PDB entry 6W7M | electron microscopy, 3.80 A resolution | chains A and P of the 20 polymer chains in the assembly

== Chain A ==
Molecule: 16S rRNA
From: Escherichia coli (strain K12)
Sequence (1542 nucleotides; numbered 1 to 1542; the number before each row is that of its first residue):
     1 AAAUUGAAGA GUUUGAUCAU GGCUCAGAUU GAACGCUGGC GGCAGGCCUA ACACAUGCAA
    61 GUCGAACGGU AACAGGAAGA AGCUUGCUUC UUUGCUGACG AGUGGCGGAC GGGUGAGUAA
   121 UGUCUGGGAA ACUGCCUGAU GGAGGGGGAU AACUACUGGA AACGGUAGCU AAUACCGCAU
   181 AACGUCGCAA GACCAAAGAG GGGGACCUUC GGGCCUCUUG CCAUCGGAUG UGCCCAGAUG
   241 GGAUUAGCUA GUAGGUGGGG UAACGGCUCA CCUAGGCGAC GAUCCCUAGC UGGUCUGAGA
   301 GGAUGACCAG CCACACUGGA ACUGAGACAC GGUCCAGACU CCUACGGGAG GCAGCAGUGG
   361 GGAAUAUUGC ACAAUGGGCG CAAGCCUGAU GCAGCCAUGC CGCGUGUAUG AAGAAGGCCU
   421 UCGGGUUGUA AAGUACUUUC AGCGGGGAGG AAGGGAGUAA AGUUAAUACC UUUGCUCAUU
   481 GACGUUACCC GCAGAAGAAG CACCGGCUAA CUCCGUGCCA GCAGCCGCGG UAAUACGGAG
   541 GGUGCAAGCG UUAAUCGGAA UUACUGGGCG UAAAGCGCAC GCAGGCGGUU UGUUAAGUCA
   601 GAUGUGAAAU CCCCGGGCUC AACCUGGGAA CUGCAUCUGA UACUGGCAAG CUUGAGUCUC
   661 GUAGAGGGGG GUAGAAUUCC AGGUGUAGCG GUGAAAUGCG UAGAGAUCUG GAGGAAUACC
   721 GGUGGCGAAG GCGGCCCCCU GGACGAAGAC UGACGCUCAG GUGCGAAAGC GUGGGGAGCA
   781 AACAGGAUUA GAUACCCUGG UAGUCCACGC CGUAAACGAU GUCGACUUGG AGGUUGUGCC
   841 CUUGAGGCGU GGCUUCCGGA GCUAACGCGU UAAGUCGACC GCCUGGGGAG UACGGCCGCA
   901 AGGUUAAAAC UCAAAUGAAU UGACGGGGGC CCGCACAAGC GGUGGAGCAU GUGGUUUAAU
   961 UCGAUGCAAC GCGAAGAACC UUACCUGGUC UUGACAUCCA CGGAAGUUUU CAGAGAUGAG
  1021 AAUGUGCCUU CGGGAACCGU GAGACAGGUG CUGCAUGGCU GUCGUCAGCU CGUGUUGUGA
  1081 AAUGUUGGGU UAAGUCCCGC AACGAGCGCA ACCCUUAUCC UUUGUUGCCA GCGGUCCGGC
  1141 CGGGAACUCA AAGGAGACUG CCAGUGAUAA ACUGGAGGAA GGUGGGGAUG ACGUCAAGUC
  1201 AUCAUGGCCC UUACGACCAG GGCUACACAC GUGCUACAAU GGCGCAUACA AAGAGAAGCG
  1261 ACCUCGCGAG AGCAAGCGGA CCUCAUAAAG UGCGUCGUAG UCCGGAUUGG AGUCUGCAAC
  1321 UCGACUCCAU GAAGUCGGAA UCGCUAGUAA UCGUGGAUCA GAAUGCCACG GUGAAUACGU
  1381 UCCCGGGCCU UGUACACACC GCCCGUCACA CCAUGGGAGU GGGUUGCAAA AGAAGUAGGU
  1441 AGCUUAACCU UCGGGAGGGC GCUUACCACU UUGUGAUUCA UGACUGGGGU GAAGUCGUAA
  1501 CAAGGUAACC GUAGGGGAAC CUGCGGUUGG AUCACCUCCU UA
Unresolved in the structure: 1391-1407, 1494-1503, 1540-1542

== Chain P ==
Molecule: 30S ribosomal protein S16
From: Escherichia coli (strain K12)
UniProtKB: P0A7T3 (RS16_ECOLI); residue numbers follow UniProt; this construct covers 1-82
Sequence (82 residues; each row starts with the number of its first residue):
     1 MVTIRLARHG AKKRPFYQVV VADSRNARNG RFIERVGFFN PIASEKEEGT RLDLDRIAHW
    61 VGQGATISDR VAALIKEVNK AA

== How chain A and chain P interact ==
Contacting residue pairs (57):
  C43(A) / Ala-11(P)  phosphate contact
  C43(A) / Lys-12(P)  phosphate contact
  A44(A) / Ala-11(P)  phosphate contact
  A44(A) / Lys-12(P)  hydrogen bond to the phosphate
  C110(A) / Arg-25(P)  hydrogen bond to the sugar
  G111(A) / Arg-25(P)  phosphate contact
  G134(A) / Arg-25(P)  hydrogen bond to the base
  C135(A) / Met-1(P)  base contact
  C136(A) / Met-1(P)  base contact
  C136(A) / Gly-64(P)  hydrogen bond to the sugar
  C136(A) / Thr-66(P)  sugar contact
  G227(A) / Gln-63(P)  hydrogen bond to the base
  G227(A) / Gly-64(P)  base contact
  A228(A) / Met-1(P)  base contact
  A228(A) / Trp-60(P)  sugar contact
  A228(A) / Gln-63(P)  sugar contact
  U229(A) / Asp-23(P)  sugar contact
  G230(A) / Arg-25(P)  hydrogen bond to the sugar
  G230(A) / Arg-31(P)  salt bridge to the phosphate
  A309(A) / Asn-29(P)  sugar contact
  A309(A) / Gly-30(P)  phosphate contact
  A309(A) / Arg-31(P)  phosphate contact
  G310(A) / Gly-30(P)  phosphate contact
  G310(A) / Arg-31(P)  hydrogen bond to the phosphate
  C311(A) / Arg-31(P)  salt bridge to the phosphate
  A374(A) / Arg-8(P)  base contact
  U375(A) / Arg-28(P)  hydrogen bond to the base
  U375(A) / Arg-70(P)  phosphate contact
  G376(A) / Arg-5(P)  sugar contact
  G376(A) / Arg-28(P)  sugar contact
  G376(A) / Ser-68(P)  phosphate contact
  G376(A) / Arg-70(P)  phosphate contact
  G377(A) / Ser-24(P)  hydrogen bond to the phosphate
  G378(A) / Ser-24(P)  phosphate contact
  U390(A) / Arg-8(P)  phosphate contact
  G391(A) / Arg-8(P)  sugar contact
  C392(A) / Lys-13(P)  phosphate contact
  A393(A) / Lys-12(P)  salt bridge to the phosphate
  G449(A) / Arg-14(P)  base contact
  G450(A) / Lys-13(P)  base contact
  A452(A) / Arg-70(P)  hydrogen bond to the sugar
  G474(A) / Lys-76(P)  salt bridge to the phosphate
  G474(A) / Lys-80(P)  salt bridge to the phosphate
  C483(A) / Lys-13(P)  sugar contact
  A607(A) / Phe-32(P)  sugar contact
  A608(A) / Phe-32(P)  sugar contact
  G617(A) / Ser-44(P)  sugar contact
  C618(A) / Ser-44(P)  phosphate contact
  C624(A) / His-9(P)  sugar contact
  C624(A) / Phe-16(P)  sugar contact
  U625(A) / His-9(P)  phosphate contact
  U625(A) / Phe-16(P)  sugar contact
  G626(A) / Arg-35(P)  salt bridge to the phosphate
  G626(A) / Phe-38(P)  sugar contact
  G626(A) / Glu-48(P)  hydrogen bond to the sugar
  G627(A) / Arg-35(P)  salt bridge to the phosphate
  G627(A) / Phe-38(P)  phosphate contact
Also at the interface, not in a pair above, chain A (42 interface residues in all): U137, G453, A609, G615, G616, C623
Also at the interface, not in a pair above, chain P (40 interface residues in all): Val-2, Leu-6, Gly-10, Tyr-17, Gln-18, Asn-26, Ile-33, Ile-42, Glu-47, Gly-62, Asp-69

== Summary ==
42 residues of chain A and 40 residues of chain P are in contact, with 11 hydrogen bonds and 7 salt bridges.
Polar contacts include G134(A)/Arg-25(P), G227(A)/Gln-63(P) and U375(A)/Arg-28(P).
Here chain A is 16S rRNA and chain P is 30S ribosomal protein S16, both from Escherichia coli (strain K12).
Entry 6W7M (30S-Inactive-high-Mg2+ + carbon layer) was determined by electron microscopy, deposited together
with 6W6K, 6W77, 6W7N and 6W7W.
